Entry 8VY4 (X-ray diffraction, 1.70 A resolution); this record covers chains A and B of the 3 polymer chains in the assembly.

# Chain A
Name: Fab Heavy Chain
Organism: Mus musculus
Notes: antibody fragment or engineered binder
Chain sequence (224 residues; each row starts with the number of its first residue):
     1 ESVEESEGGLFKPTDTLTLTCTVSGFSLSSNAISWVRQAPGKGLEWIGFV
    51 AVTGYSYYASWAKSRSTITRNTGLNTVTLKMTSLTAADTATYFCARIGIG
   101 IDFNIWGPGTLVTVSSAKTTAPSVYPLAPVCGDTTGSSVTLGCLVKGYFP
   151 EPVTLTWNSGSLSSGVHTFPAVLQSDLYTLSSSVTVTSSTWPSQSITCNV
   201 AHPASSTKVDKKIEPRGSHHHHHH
Disordered / not traced: 217-224
Modified / non-standard residues: E1 (pyroglutamic acid; PCA)
Cystine bridges: C21-C94, C143-C198

# Chain B
Name: Fab Light Chain
Organism: Homo sapiens
Notes: antibody fragment or engineered binder
Chain sequence (216 residues; each row starts with the number of its first residue):
     1 AIDMTQTPSSKSVAVGDTVTINCQASETVYKNNYLAWYQQKPGQPPKRLI
    51 YSVSTLDSGVPSRFSGSGSGTQFTLTISGVQCDDAATYYCAGYRTTPIYH
   101 IRFGGGTEVVVEGDPVAPTVLIFPPAADQVATGTVTIVCVANKYFPDVTV
   151 TWEVDGTTQTTGIENSKTPQNSADCTYNLSSTLTLTSTQYNSHKEYTCKV
   201 TQGTTSVVQSFNRGDC
Disordered / not traced: 1, 215-216
Cystine bridges: C23-C90, C82-C175, C139-C198

# Chain A / chain B interface
Contacting residue pairs - 72 pairs, chain A then chain B:
  V36(A) - F103(B)  hydrophobic
  Q38(A) - Q40(B)  hydrogen bond
  Q38(A) - Y89(B)  hydrogen bond
  K42(A) - Y89(B)
  G43(A) - Y89(B)
  L44(A) - P46(B)  hydrophobic
  L44(A) - Y89(B)  hydrophobic
  L44(A) - F103(B)
  W46(A) - Y99(B)
  W46(A) - H100(B)
  W46(A) - I101(B)
  W46(A) - F103(B)
  F49(A) - Y93(B)
  F49(A) - Y99(B)  hydrophobic
  Y57(A) - I98(B)  hydrophobic
  Y57(A) - Y99(B)
  F93(A) - P45(B)  hydrophobic
  I97(A) - Y38(B)
  G98(A) - Y38(B)
  G98(A) - R48(B)  hydrogen bond (backbone-side chain)
  G98(A) - Y51(B)
  I99(A) - Y34(B)
  I99(A) - L35(B)
  I99(A) - A36(B)
  I99(A) - Y51(B)
  I99(A) - S52(B)  hydrogen bond (backbone-backbone)
  I99(A) - A91(B)
  I99(A) - G92(B)
  I99(A) - I101(B)  hydrophobic
  G100(A) - Y34(B)
  G100(A) - S52(B)  hydrogen bond (backbone-side chain)
  I101(A) - Y34(B)
  I101(A) - R48(B)  hydrogen bond (backbone-side chain)
  I101(A) - Y51(B)
  D102(A) - R48(B)  hydrogen bond (backbone-side chain)
  D102(A) - Y51(B)  hydrogen bond
  N104(A) - Y38(B)  hydrogen bond
  N104(A) - R48(B)
  W106(A) - Y38(B)
  W106(A) - P46(B)  hydrophobic
  W106(A) - F103(B)  hydrophobic
  G107(A) - P45(B)
  Y125(A) - A126(B)  hydrophobic
  Y125(A) - D128(B)
  Y125(A) - Q129(B)
  Y125(A) - T132(B)
  P126(A) - A126(B)
  L127(A) - F123(B)  hydrophobic
  L127(A) - V138(B)  hydrophobic
  A128(A) - F123(B)
  V130(A) - I122(B)
  T140(A) - L121(B)
  T140(A) - F123(B)
  L144(A) - Q129(B)
  L144(A) - T136(B)
  K146(A) - T134(B)  hydrogen bond
  K146(A) - T136(B)  hydrogen bond
  H167(A) - N178(B)  hydrogen bond
  F169(A) - S166(B)
  F169(A) - T168(B)
  F169(A) - N178(B)
  F169(A) - L179(B)
  F169(A) - S180(B)
  P170(A) - S166(B)  hydrogen bond (backbone-side chain)
  P170(A) - K167(B)
  V172(A) - E164(B)
  V172(A) - N165(B)
  V172(A) - S166(B)
  Q174(A) - E164(B)  hydrogen bond
  S181(A) - S180(B)  hydrogen bond
  R216(A) - P124(B)  hydrogen bond (side chain-backbone)
  R216(A) - P125(B)  hydrogen bond (side chain-backbone)
Interface residues without a listed pair, chain A (39 interface residues in all): S34, E45, F103, P108, P129, K211
Interface residues without a listed pair, chain B (45 interface residues in all): Q44, V135, V140, N142, T184, F211

# Summary
39 residues of chain A face 45 of chain B across their interface; the contacts include 17 hydrogen bonds.
Among the polar pairs are Q38(A)-Q40(B), Q38(A)-Y89(B) and G98(A)-R48(B).
Here chain A is Fab Heavy Chain (Mus musculus) and chain B is Fab Light Chain (Homo sapiens). Entry 8VY4
(Engineering a Tumor-Selective Prodrug T Cell Engager Bispecific Antibody for Safer Immunotherapy) was
determined by X-ray diffraction.
